PDB entry 6AD1 | electron microscopy, 4.20 A resolution (low resolution: residue-level contacts below are approximate; hydrogen-bond / salt-bridge calls are withheld) | chains A and C of the 3 polymer chains in the assembly

Chain A:
Name: VP1
Organism: Coxsackievirus A10
UniProt: A0A1V0FT21 (A0A1V0FT21_9ENTO); residues 1-298 here correspond to UniProt positions 565-862 (UniProt number = residue number + 564)
Chain sequence (298 residues; each row starts with the number of its first residue):
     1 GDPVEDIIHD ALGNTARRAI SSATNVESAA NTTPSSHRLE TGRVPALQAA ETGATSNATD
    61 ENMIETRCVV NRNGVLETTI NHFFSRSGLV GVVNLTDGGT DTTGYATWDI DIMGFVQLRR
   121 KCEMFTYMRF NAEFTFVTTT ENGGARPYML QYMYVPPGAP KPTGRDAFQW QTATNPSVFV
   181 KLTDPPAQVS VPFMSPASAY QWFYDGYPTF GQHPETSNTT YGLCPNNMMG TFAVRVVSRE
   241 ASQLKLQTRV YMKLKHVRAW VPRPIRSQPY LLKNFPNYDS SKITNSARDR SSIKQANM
Unresolved in the structure: 1-75, 98-102, 214-218, 297-298

Chain C:
Name: VP3
Organism: Coxsackievirus A10
UniProt: A0A1V0FT21 (A0A1V0FT21_9ENTO); residues 1-240 here correspond to UniProt positions 325-564 (UniProt number = residue number + 324)
Chain sequence (240 residues; row label = number of the first residue in the row):
     1 GIPAELRPGT NQFLTTDDGT AAPILPGFTP TPTIHIPGEV HSLLELCRVE TILEVNNTTE
    61 ATGLTRLLIP VSSQNKADEL CAAFMVDPGR IGPWQSTLVG QICRYYTQWS GSLKVTFMFT
   121 GSFMATGKML VAYSPPGSAQ PANRETAMLG THVIWDFGLQ SSVSLVIPWI SNTHFRTAKT
   181 GGNYDYYTAG VVTLWYQTNY VVPPETPGEA YIIAMGAAQD NFTLKICKDT DEVTQQAVLQ
Unresolved in the structure: 1, 173-188, 237-240

Interface between chain A and chain C:
Residue-residue contacts - 77 pairs, chain A then chain C:
  E77(A) with Y106(C); L224(C); K225(C)
  T78(A) with S42(C); L43(C)
  T79(A) with H41(C); S42(C)
  I80(A) with H41(C)
  H82(A) with C227(C)
  F83(A) with L43(C); Y105(C); Y106(C)
  R86(A) with C227(C)
  S87(A) with T15(C)
  F115(A) with Q236(C)
  V116(A) with T234(C); Q236(C)
  Q117(A) with D229(C); E232(C)
  R120(A) with Q101(C); Y105(C); T230(C)
  K121(A) with Y105(C)
  R129(A) with T31(C)
  E133(A) with A21(C)
  T135(A) with F13(C)
  Y154(A) with I24(C)
  P176(A) with I24(C)
  P185(A) with N11(C)
  Q188(A) with G19(C); A21(C)
  V189(A) with A21(C); I24(C)
  S190(A) with A21(C); A22(C); I24(C)
  F193(A) with F28(C)
  M194(A) with L25(C)
  S195(A) with T31(C)
  P196(A) with T31(C)
  A197(A) with T31(C)
  S198(A) with T31(C)
  K253(A) with D17(C); D18(C)
  R258(A) with E39(C)
  A259(A) with E39(C)
  W260(A) with I36(C); G38(C); E39(C)
  V261(A) with P37(C); G38(C)
  P262(A) with V40(C); L46(C)
  I265(A) with Q101(C)
  N285(A) with R66(C)
  S286(A) with E54(C); Q95(C); S96(C)
  A287(A) with E54(C); N57(C); G92(C); Q95(C)
  R288(A) with I91(C)
  D289(A) with N57(C); R66(C)
  R290(A) with V55(C); N57(C); T59(C); A83(C)
  S291(A) with T58(C)
  I293(A) with N56(C); P70(C); A83(C)
  K294(A) with L80(C)
  A296(A) with A83(C); F84(C); M85(C)
Other interface residues (no listed pair), chain A (55 interface residues in all): M124, F125, V191, P192, Y251, K255, P269, Y270, S292, Q295
Other interface residues (no listed pair), chain C (62 interface residues in all): T20, P23, P30, P32, T33, I34, C81, A82, P93, Q140, V191, I226, V233, Q235

Summary:
The interface between chain A and chain C involves 55 residues on one side and 62 on the other.
Here chain A is VP1 and chain C is VP3, both from Coxsackievirus A10. Entry 6AD1 (The structure of CVA10
procapsid from its complex with Fab 2G8) was determined by electron microscopy, deposited together with 6ACU,
6ACW, 6ACY, 6ACZ and 6AD0.
